Entry 8U4K (electron microscopy, 4.27 A resolution (low resolution: residue-level contacts below are approximate; hydrogen-bond / salt-bridge calls are withheld)); this record covers chains A and C of the 3 polymer chains in the assembly.

Chain A:
Protein: Isoform JM-A CYT-1 of Receptor tyrosine-protein kinase erbB-4
From: Homo sapiens
Notes: EC 2.7.10.1
UniProt: Q15303 (ERBB4_HUMAN); residues 26-634 here = UniProt positions 26-634
Amino-acid sequence (609 residues; each row starts with the number of its first residue):
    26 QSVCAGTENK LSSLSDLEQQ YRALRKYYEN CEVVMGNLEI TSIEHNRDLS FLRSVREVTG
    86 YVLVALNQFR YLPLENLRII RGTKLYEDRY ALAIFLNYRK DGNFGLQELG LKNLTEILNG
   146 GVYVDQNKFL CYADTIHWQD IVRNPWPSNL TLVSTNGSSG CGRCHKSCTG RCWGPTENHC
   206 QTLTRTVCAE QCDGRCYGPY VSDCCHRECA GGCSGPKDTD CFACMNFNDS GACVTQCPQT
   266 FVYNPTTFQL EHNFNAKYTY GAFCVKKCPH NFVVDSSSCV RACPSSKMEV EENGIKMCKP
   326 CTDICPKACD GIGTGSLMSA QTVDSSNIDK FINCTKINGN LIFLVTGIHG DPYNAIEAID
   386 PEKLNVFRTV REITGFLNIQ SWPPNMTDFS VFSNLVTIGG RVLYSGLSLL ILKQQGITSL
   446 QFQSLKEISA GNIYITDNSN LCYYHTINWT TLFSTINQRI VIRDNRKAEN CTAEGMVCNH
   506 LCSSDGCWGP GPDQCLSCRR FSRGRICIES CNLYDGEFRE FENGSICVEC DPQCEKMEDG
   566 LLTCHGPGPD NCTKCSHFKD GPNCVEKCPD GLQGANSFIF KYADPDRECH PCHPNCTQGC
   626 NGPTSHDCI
Unresolved in the structure: 173-174, 180-182, 598-603
Cystine bridges: C29-C56, C156-C186, C189-C197, C193-C205, C213-C221, C217-C229, C230-C238, C234-C246, C249-C258, C262-C289, C293-C304, C308-C323, C326-C330, C334-C359, C467-C496, C503-C512, C507-C520, C523-C532, C536-C552, C559-C577, C580-C589, C593-C614, C617-C625, C621-C633
Covalently attached groups: N-acetylglucosamine (NAG) linked to N138, N358, N410, N473, N495, N548, N576; glycan linked to N253

Chain C:
Protein: Betacellulin
From: Homo sapiens
UniProt: P35070 (BTC_HUMAN); residue numbers follow UniProt; this construct covers 64-111
Amino-acid sequence (48 residues; each row starts with the number of its first residue):
    64 GHFSRCPKQY KHYCIKGRCR FVVAEQTPSC VCDEGYIGAR CERVDLFY
Cystine bridges: C69-C82, C77-C93, C95-C104

Chain A / chain C interface:
Contacting residue pairs (45; chain A residue first):
  N34(A) with G101(C); A102(C)
  L36(A) with R83(C); T90(C); S92(C)
  S37(A) with S92(C); C93(C); G101(C); A102(C)
  S38(A) with C93(C); V94(C); C95(C)
  L39(A) with V94(C); Y99(C)
  S40(A) with V94(C); C95(C)
  K51(A) with F110(C)
  Y52(A) with F110(C)
  L91(A) with H65(C)
  L121(A) with H65(C); A87(C); E88(C)
  Y123(A) with H65(C)
  K125(A) with G64(C)
  Y148(A) with E88(C)
  D150(A) with E88(C)
  Q346(A) with R106(C)
  L369(A) with R106(C)
  V370(A) with I78(C)
  D376(A) with R103(C)
  P377(A) with H75(C)
  Y378(A) with Q72(C); Y73(C); H75(C); Y76(C); R103(C)
  Q405(A) with R106(C); V107(C)
  Y429(A) with L109(C)
  L432(A) with L109(C)
  L435(A) with L109(C)
  L437(A) with V107(C)
  K438(A) with V107(C)
  Y459(A) with L109(C)
  R488(A) with Y111(C)
Also at the interface, not in a pair above, chain A (34 interface residues in all): Q44, E112, F120, Q151, T371, N403
Also at the interface, not in a pair above, chain C (30 interface residues in all): V85, P91, E97, I100, E105, D108

In short:
34 residues of chain A face 30 of chain C across their interface. Covalently linked N-acetylglucosamine: at
N138(A), N358(A), N410(A), N473(A), N495(A) and N548(A) and 1 more.
Here chain A is Isoform JM-A CYT-1 of Receptor tyrosine-protein kinase erbB-4 and chain C is Betacellulin,
both from Homo sapiens. Entry 8U4K (Structure of the HER2/HER4/BTC Heterodimer Extracellular Domain) was
determined by electron microscopy, deposited together with 8U4I, 8U4J and 8U4L.
